PDB entry 6DYS | X-ray diffraction, 2.30 A resolution | chain A

[Chain A]
Name: Ebony
Source organism: Drosophila melanogaster
Reference sequence: A4GK78 (A4GK78_DROME); numbering as in UniProt (aligned over 666-879)
Chain sequence (223 residues; numbered 665 to 887; the number before each row is that of its first residue):
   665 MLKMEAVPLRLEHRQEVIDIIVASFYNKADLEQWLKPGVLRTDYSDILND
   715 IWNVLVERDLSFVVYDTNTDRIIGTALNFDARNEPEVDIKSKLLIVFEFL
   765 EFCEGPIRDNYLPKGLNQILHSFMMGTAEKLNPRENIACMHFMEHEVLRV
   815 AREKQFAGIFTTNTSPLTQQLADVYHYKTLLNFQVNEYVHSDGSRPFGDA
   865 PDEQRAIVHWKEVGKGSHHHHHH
Not modelled in the structure: 878-887
Differences from the reference sequence: expression tag (665, 880-887)
Small-molecule neighbours: beta-alanyl-dopamine (HJ1; N-[2-(3,4-dihydroxyphenyl)ethyl]-beta-alaninamide): Phe689, Ala693, Leu695, Glu696, Tyr708, Leu757, Val760, Phe761, Leu764, Ser786, Phe787, Met788, Met789, Thr825, Thr826, Asn827, Thr828
From the paper describing this entry:
  - binding site for beta-alanyl-dopamine: Phe689, Val760, Phe761, Leu764, Ser786, Thr825, Asn827
  - mutagenesis - H785F: abolished expression

[In short]
Bound to chain A: beta-alanyl-dopamine. The paper reports a binding site for beta-alanyl-dopamine at Phe689,
Val760 and Phe761 among others; H785F abolishes expression.
Chain A is Ebony (Drosophila melanogaster); the structure, C-terminal condensation domain of Ebony in complex
with beta-alanyl-dopamine, was determined by X-ray diffraction, deposited together with 6DYM, 6DYN, 6DYO and
6DYR.
